PDB entry 4KAB | X-ray diffraction, 2.71 A resolution | chain A

# Chain A
Molecule: Focal adhesion kinase 1
Organism: Homo sapiens
Notes: EC 2.7.10.2; fragment: kinase domain
Reference sequence: Q05397 (FAK1_HUMAN); residue numbers follow UniProt; this construct covers 410-686
Sequence (279 residues; row label = number of the first residue in the row):
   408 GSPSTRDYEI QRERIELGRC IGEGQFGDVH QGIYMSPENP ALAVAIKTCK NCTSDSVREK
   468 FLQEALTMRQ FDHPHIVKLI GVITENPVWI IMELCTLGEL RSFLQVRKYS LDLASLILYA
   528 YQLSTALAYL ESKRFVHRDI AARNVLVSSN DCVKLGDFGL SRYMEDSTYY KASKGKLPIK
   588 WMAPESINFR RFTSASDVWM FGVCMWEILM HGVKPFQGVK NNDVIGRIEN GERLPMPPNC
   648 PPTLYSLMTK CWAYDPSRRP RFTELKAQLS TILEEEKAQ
Unresolved in the structure: 408-411, 445-446, 566-583
Disulfide bonds: C456-C459
Sequence notes: expression tag (408-409)
Ligand contacts: 3-Methyl-1 (4KA; 3-methyl-1,5-dihydropyrazolo[4,3-c]pyrazole): I428, V436, A452, V484, M499, E500, L501, C502, L553
UniProt features mapped onto this chain:
  - active site: D546 (Proton acceptor)
  - binding site (ATP): I428 to G434, K454, E500 to C502
  - modified residue: Y570 (Phosphotyrosine), Y576 (Phosphotyrosine), Y577 (Phosphotyrosine), S580 (Phosphoserine)

# Overview
Ligands of chain A: 3-Methyl-1. UniProt lists active-site residue D546 and 11 ATP-binding residues.
Chain A is Focal adhesion kinase 1 (Homo sapiens); the structure, FOCAL ADHESION KINASE CATALYTIC DOMAIN IN
COMPLEX WITH 3-Methyl-1,4-dihydro-pyrazolo[4,5-c]pyrazole, was determined by X-ray diffraction (same
publication as 4K8A, 4K9Y and 4KAO).
